PDB entry 5O59 | X-ray diffraction, 1.75 A resolution | chain A

# Chain A
Protein: Glucanase
Source organism: Hypocrea atroviridis
Notes: EC 3.2.1.-
UniProtKB: G9NTY1 (G9NTY1_HYPAI); residues 1-430 here correspond to UniProt positions 18-447 (UniProt number = residue number + 17)
Sequence (430 residues; row label = number of the first residue in the row):
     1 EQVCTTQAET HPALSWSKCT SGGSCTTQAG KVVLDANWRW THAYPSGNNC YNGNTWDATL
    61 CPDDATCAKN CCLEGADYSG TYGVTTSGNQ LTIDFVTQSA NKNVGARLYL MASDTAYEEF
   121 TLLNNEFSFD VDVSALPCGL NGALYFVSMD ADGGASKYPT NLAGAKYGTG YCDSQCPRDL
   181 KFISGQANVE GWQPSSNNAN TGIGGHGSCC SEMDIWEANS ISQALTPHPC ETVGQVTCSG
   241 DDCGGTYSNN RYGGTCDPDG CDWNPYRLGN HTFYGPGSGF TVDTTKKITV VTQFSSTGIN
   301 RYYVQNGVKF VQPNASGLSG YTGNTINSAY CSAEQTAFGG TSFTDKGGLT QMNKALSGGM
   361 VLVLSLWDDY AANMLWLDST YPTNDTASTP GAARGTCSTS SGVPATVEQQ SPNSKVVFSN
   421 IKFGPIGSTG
Modified / non-standard residues: E1 (pyroglutamic acid; PCA)
Cystine bridges: C4-C72, C19-C25, C50-C71, C61-C67, C138-C397, C172-C210, C176-C209, C230-C256, C238-C243, C261-C331
Covalent attachments: glycan linked to N270
Metal / ion sites: Ni2+ site 1: H206 (together with bis-tris buffer); Ni2+ site 2 near H271 (its only coordinating residue here)
From the paper describing this entry:
  - post-translational modification sites: N270
  - binding site for 1-thio-beta-D-glucopyranose: N101 (proposed by the authors, not directly observed)
  - conformationally variable residues (loop rearrangement): Y247

# In short
Covalently linked N-acetylglucosamine: at N270. The paper reports a binding site for
1-thio-beta-D-glucopyranose at N101; a modification site at N270.
Chain A is Glucanase (Hypocrea atroviridis); the structure, Cellobiohydrolase Cel7A from T. atroviride, was
determined by X-ray diffraction, deposited together with 5O5D.
